Entry 1YVP (X-ray diffraction, 2.20 A resolution); this record covers chains C and A of the 4 polymer chains in the assembly.

[Chain C]
Molecule: Y RNA sequence, first strand
Sequence (10 nucleotides; each row starts with the number of its first residue):
     1 GCXGGUCCGA
Modified / non-standard residues: IU (5-iodouridine-5'-monophosphate) at position 3

[Chain A]
Name: 60-kDa SS-A/Ro ribonucleoprotein
Source organism: Xenopus laevis
Reference sequence: P42700 (RO60_XENLA); numbering as in UniProt (aligned over 1-538)
Chain sequence (538 residues; each row starts with the number of its first residue):
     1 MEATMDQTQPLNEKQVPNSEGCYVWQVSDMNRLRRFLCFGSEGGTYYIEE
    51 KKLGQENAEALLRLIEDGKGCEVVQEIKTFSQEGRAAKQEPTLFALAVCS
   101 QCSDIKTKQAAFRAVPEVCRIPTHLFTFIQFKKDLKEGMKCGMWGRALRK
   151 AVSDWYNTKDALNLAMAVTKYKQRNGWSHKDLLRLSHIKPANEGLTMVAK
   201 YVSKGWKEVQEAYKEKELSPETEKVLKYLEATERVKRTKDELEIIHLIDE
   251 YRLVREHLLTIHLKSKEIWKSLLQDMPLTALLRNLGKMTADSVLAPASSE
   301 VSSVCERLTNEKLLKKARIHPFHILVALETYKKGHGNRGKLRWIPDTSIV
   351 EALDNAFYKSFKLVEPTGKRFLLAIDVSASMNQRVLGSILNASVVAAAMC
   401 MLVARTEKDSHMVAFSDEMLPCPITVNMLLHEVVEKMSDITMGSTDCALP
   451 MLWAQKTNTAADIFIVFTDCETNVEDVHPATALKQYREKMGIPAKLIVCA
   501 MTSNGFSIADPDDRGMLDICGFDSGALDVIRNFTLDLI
Unresolved in the structure: 1-4, 337-340, 538
Ion coordination: Mg2+: Ser378, Ser380, Thr445 (together with acetate ion)
UniProt features mapped onto this chain:
  - binding site (a divalent metal cation): Ser378, Ser380, Thr445
Reported in the primary citation:
  - Mg2+ coordination: Ser378, Ser380, Thr445
  - Mg2+ coordination through a water molecule: Tyr47, Asp376, Asp469
  - conformationally variable residues (loop rearrangement, order/disorder transition): Lys136 to Met143, Val168 to Asn175
  - binding site for Y RNA sequence, first strand (chain C): Lys108, Gln109, Lys133, Lys136, Gly142, Trp144, Arg146, Ala147, Arg149, Lys150, Gly176, Trp177, Asp181, Arg184, Leu185, His187
  - binding site for Y RNA sequence, second strand: Arg146, His187, Lys200
  - binding site for Y RNA sequence, first strand: Arg120, Thr123, Met166, Lys170, Tyr171, Arg174, Arg252, Arg255, Asp275, Leu278, Arg283, Arg307, Leu313, Arg318
  - mutagenesis - K170A/R174A (7-fold): decreased binding to misfolded pre-5S rRNA
  - mutagenesis - R120S, K170A/R174A, R255S/R283S: unchanged binding to Y RNA
  - mutagenesis - R255S/R283S: unchanged binding to misfolded pre-5S rRNA
  - mutagenesis - R120S: unchanged binding to pre-5S rRNA
  - mutagenesis - K108A/Q109A/R184A (38-fold), R146S/R149S, R184A (6-7- fold), H187S: decreased binding to Y RNA
  - mutagenesis - K108A/Q109A/R184A (4-5-fold), H187S (4-5-fold): decreased binding to misfolded 5S rRNA
  - mutagenesis - R184A (6-7- fold): decreased binding to 5S rRNA
  - mutagenesis - R146S/R149S: unchanged binding to 5S rRNA
  - mutagenesis - K136A: unchanged binding to Y RNA sequence, first strand (chain C)

[Interface between chain C and chain A]
Contacting residue pairs (33):
  IU_3(C) - Arg146(A)  base contact
  IU_3(C) - Lys150(A)  phosphate contact
  G4(C) - Lys108(A)  phosphate contact
  G4(C) - Gln109(A)  hydrogen bond to the phosphate
  G4(C) - Arg146(A)  hydrogen bond to the base
  G4(C) - Ala147(A)  phosphate contact
  G5(C) - Lys108(A)  salt bridge to the phosphate
  G5(C) - Gly145(A)  phosphate contact
  G5(C) - Arg146(A)  hydrogen bond to the base
  G5(C) - Ala147(A)  hydrogen bond to the phosphate
  G5(C) - Arg149(A)  hydrogen bond to the base
  U6(C) - Cys141(A)  phosphate contact
  U6(C) - Gly142(A)  hydrogen bond to the phosphate
  U6(C) - Met143(A)  phosphate contact
  U6(C) - Trp144(A)  base contact
  U6(C) - Gly145(A)  phosphate contact
  U6(C) - Arg149(A)  hydrogen bond to the base
  C7(C) - Lys136(A)  salt bridge to the phosphate
  C7(C) - Gly142(A)  phosphate contact
  C7(C) - Trp144(A)  hydrogen bond to the base
  C7(C) - Arg149(A)  base contact
  C8(C) - Trp144(A)  base contact
  C8(C) - Leu185(A)  hydrogen bond to the base
  C8(C) - His187(A)  hydrogen bond to the base
  G9(C) - Lys133(A)  hydrogen bond to the base
  G9(C) - Gly176(A)  hydrogen bond to the base
  G9(C) - Trp177(A)  base contact
  G9(C) - Asp181(A)  hydrogen bond to the sugar
  G9(C) - Arg184(A)  hydrogen bond to the phosphate
  G9(C) - Leu185(A)  sugar contact
  A10(C) - Lys133(A)  hydrogen bond to the base
  A10(C) - Asp181(A)  sugar contact
  A10(C) - Arg184(A)  salt bridge to the phosphate
Interface residues without a listed pair, chain A (20 interface residues in all): Ile105

[Overview]
8 residues of chain C face 20 of chain A across their interface; the contacts include 15 hydrogen bonds and 3
salt bridges. Polar pairs include G4(C)-Arg146(A), G5(C)-Arg146(A) and G5(C)-Arg149(A). The paper reports a
binding site for Y RNA sequence, first strand (chain C) at Lys108(A), Gln109(A) and Lys133(A) among others;
K108A/Q109A/R184A, R146S/R149S and R184A of chain A, among others, reduce binding to Y RNA; 8 substitutions
were tested in all.
Chain C is Y RNA sequence, first strand and chain A is 60-kDa SS-A/Ro ribonucleoprotein (Xenopus laevis); the
structure, Ro autoantigen complexed with RNAs, was determined by X-ray diffraction.
